Entry 8GKM (X-ray diffraction, 1.89 A resolution); this record covers chains A and D.

# Chain A
Molecule: Non-ribosomal peptide synthetase
Source organism: Actinoplanes teichomyceticus
Reference sequence: Q70AZ9 (Q70AZ9_ACTTI); residue numbers follow UniProt; this construct covers 9-398
Chain sequence (399 residues; numbered 8 to 406; the number before each row is that of its first residue):
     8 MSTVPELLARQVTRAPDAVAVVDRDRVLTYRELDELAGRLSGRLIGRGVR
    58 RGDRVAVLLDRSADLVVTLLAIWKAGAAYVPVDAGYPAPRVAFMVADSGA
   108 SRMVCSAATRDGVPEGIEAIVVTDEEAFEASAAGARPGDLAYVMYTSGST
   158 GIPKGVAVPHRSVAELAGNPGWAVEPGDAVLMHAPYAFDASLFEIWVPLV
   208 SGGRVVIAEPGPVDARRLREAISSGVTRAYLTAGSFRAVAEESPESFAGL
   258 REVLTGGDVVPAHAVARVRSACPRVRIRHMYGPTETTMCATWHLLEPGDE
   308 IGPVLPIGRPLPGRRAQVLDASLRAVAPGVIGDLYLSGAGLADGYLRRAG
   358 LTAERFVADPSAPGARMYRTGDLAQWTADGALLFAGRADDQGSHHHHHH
Not modelled in the structure: 8, 156-158, 397-406
Differences from the reference sequence: initiating methionine (8); engineered mutation Tyr237 (His in Q70AZ9), Met287 (Leu in Q70AZ9), Met295 (Leu in Q70AZ9); expression tag (399-406)
Bound ions: Na+ near Tyr375 (its only coordinating residue here)
Residues lining bound ligands: leucine (LEU): Asp196, Ala197, Tyr237, Gly263, Gly264, Met287, Tyr288, Gly289, Pro290, Thr291, Met295, Cys296
What the authors report for this chain:
  - contacts within the chain: Tyr237-Gly263 (hydrogen bond)

# Chain D
Molecule: MbtH-like short polypeptide
Source organism: Actinoplanes teichomyceticus
Reference sequence: Q70AZ5 (Q70AZ5_ACTTI); residue numbers follow UniProt; this construct covers 1-69
Chain sequence (69 residues; numbered 1 to 69; the number before each row is that of its first residue):
     1 MTNPFDNEDGSFLVLVNGEGQHSLWPAFAEVPDGWTGVHGPASRQDCLGY
    51 VEQNWTDLRPKSLISQISD
Not modelled in the structure: 1, 66-69

# How chain A and chain D interact
Residue-residue contacts - 48 pairs, chain A then chain D:
  Gly145(A) - Leu63(D)
  Asp146(A) - Leu63(D)
  Ala328(A) - Pro4(D)
  Ala328(A) - Phe28(D)
  Ser329(A) - Phe28(D)
  Leu330(A) - Pro4(D)  hydrophobic
  Leu330(A) - Phe5(D)  hydrophobic
  Leu330(A) - Trp25(D)  hydrophobic
  Leu330(A) - Ala29(D)  hydrophobic
  Asp340(A) - Asn3(D)  hydrogen bond
  Tyr342(A) - Asn3(D)
  Tyr342(A) - Phe5(D)
  Tyr352(A) - Leu58(D)
  Arg355(A) - Glu52(D)
  Ala356(A) - Val51(D)
  Ala356(A) - Glu52(D)  hydrogen bond (backbone-side chain)
  Ala356(A) - Trp55(D)
  Ala356(A) - Leu58(D)  hydrophobic
  Gly357(A) - Leu48(D)
  Gly357(A) - Val51(D)
  Gly357(A) - Glu52(D)  hydrogen bond (backbone-side chain)
  Thr359(A) - Trp55(D)
  Thr359(A) - Leu58(D)
  Ala360(A) - His22(D)
  Ala360(A) - Ser23(D)
  Ala360(A) - Leu24(D)  hydrogen bond (backbone-backbone)
  Ala360(A) - Val51(D)  hydrophobic
  Glu361(A) - Arg44(D)  salt bridge
  Glu361(A) - Leu48(D)
  Val364(A) - Phe5(D)  hydrophobic
  Val364(A) - Ser23(D)
  Ala365(A) - Ser23(D)  hydrogen bond (backbone-side chain)
  Ala365(A) - Trp25(D)
  Ala365(A) - Pro32(D)  hydrophobic
  Ala365(A) - Trp35(D)
  Asp366(A) - Pro32(D)
  Pro367(A) - Pro32(D)  hydrophobic
  Pro370(A) - Asp33(D)
  Gly371(A) - Asn17(D)  hydrogen bond (backbone-side chain)
  Gly371(A) - Asp33(D)  hydrogen bond (backbone-backbone)
  Gly371(A) - Gly34(D)
  Gly371(A) - Trp35(D)
  Ala372(A) - Trp35(D)  hydrogen bond (backbone-side chain)
  Arg373(A) - Gln21(D)
  Arg373(A) - Trp35(D)
  Arg376(A) - Asn3(D)  hydrogen bond
  Arg376(A) - Phe5(D)
  Arg376(A) - Asp6(D)  salt bridge
Other interface residues (no listed pair), chain A (27 interface residues in all): Asp350, Arg362, Phe363, Ala369
Other interface residues (no listed pair), chain D (27 interface residues in all): Thr2, Leu15, Pro26, Pro60

# Overview
Chain A and chain D each contribute 27 residues to their interface, with 9 hydrogen bonds and 2 salt bridges.
Polar contacts include Glu361(A)-Arg44(D), Arg376(A)-Asp6(D) and Asp340(A)-Asn3(D). Bound to chain A: leucine.
From the paper: contacts within the chain involving Tyr237(A) and Gly263(A).
Here chain A is Non-ribosomal peptide synthetase and chain D is MbtH-like short polypeptide, both from
Actinoplanes teichomyceticus. Entry 8GKM (A1 Leu graft + Leu: Adenylation domain 1 core construct from
teicoplanin biosynthesis, leucine selection pocket ...) was determined by X-ray diffraction (same publication
as 8GJ4, 8GJP and 8GLC).
